Entry 7KHC (electron microscopy, 4.14 A resolution (low resolution: residue-level contacts below are approximate; hydrogen-bond / salt-bridge calls are withheld)); this record covers chains C and F of the 10 polymer chains in the assembly.

# Chain C
Molecule: DNA-directed RNA polymerase subunit beta
Organism: Escherichia coli (strain K12)
Notes: EC 2.7.7.6
UniProt: P0A8V2 (RPOB_ECOLI); residue numbers follow UniProt; this construct covers 1-1342
Sequence (1342 residues; numbered 1 to 1342; the number before each row is that of its first residue):
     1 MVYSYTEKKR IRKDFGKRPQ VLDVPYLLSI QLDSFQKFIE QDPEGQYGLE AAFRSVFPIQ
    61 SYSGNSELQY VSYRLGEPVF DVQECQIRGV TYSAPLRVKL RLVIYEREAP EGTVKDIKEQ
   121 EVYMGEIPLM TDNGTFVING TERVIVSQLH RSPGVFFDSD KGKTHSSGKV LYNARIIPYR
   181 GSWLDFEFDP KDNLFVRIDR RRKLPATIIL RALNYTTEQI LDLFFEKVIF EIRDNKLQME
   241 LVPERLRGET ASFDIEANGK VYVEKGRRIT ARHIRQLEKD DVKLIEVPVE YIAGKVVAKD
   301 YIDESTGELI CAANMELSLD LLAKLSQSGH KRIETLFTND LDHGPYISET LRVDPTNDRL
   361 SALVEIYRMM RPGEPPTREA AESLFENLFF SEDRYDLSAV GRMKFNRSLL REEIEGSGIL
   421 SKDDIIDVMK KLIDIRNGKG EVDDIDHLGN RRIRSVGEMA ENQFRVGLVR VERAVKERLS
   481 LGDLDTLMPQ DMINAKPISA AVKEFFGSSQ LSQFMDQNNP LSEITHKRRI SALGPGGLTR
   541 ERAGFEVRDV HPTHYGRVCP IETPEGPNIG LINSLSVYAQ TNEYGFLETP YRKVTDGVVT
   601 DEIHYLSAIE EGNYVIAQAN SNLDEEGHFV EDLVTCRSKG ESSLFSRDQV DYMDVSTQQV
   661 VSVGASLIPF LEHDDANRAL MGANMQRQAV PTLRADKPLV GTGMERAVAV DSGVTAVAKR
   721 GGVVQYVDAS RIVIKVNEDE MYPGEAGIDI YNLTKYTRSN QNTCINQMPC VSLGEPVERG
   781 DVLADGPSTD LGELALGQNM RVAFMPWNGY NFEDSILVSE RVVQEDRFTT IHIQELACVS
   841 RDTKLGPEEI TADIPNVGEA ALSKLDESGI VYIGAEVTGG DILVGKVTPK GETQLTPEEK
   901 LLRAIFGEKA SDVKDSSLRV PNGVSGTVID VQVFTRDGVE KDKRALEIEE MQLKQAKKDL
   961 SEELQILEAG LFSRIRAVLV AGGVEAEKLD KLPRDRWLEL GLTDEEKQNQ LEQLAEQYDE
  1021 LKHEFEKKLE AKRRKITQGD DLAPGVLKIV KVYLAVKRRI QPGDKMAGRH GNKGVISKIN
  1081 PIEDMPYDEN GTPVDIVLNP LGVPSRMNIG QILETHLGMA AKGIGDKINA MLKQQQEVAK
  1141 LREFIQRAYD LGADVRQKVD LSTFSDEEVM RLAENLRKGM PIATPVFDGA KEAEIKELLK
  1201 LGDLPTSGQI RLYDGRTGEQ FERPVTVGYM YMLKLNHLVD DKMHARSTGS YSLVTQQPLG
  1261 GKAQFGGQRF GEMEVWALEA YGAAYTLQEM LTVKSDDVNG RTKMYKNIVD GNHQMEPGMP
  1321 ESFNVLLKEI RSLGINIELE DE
Disordered / not traced: 1-2
Residues lining bound ligands:
  - chapso (1N7), molecule 1: Q46, Y47, S398, A399, V400, I414, R452, E458, E461, E583, Y584
  - chapso (1N7), molecule 2: Q725, Y726, E962, Q965, I966, A969, R976, D990, W997
UniProt features mapped onto this chain:
  - modified residue (N6-acetyllysine): K1022, K1200
  - mutagenesis: I561 (I561S: Resistant to antibiotics salinamide A and B), I569 (I569S: Resistant to antibiotics salinamide A and B), A665 (A665E: Resistant to antibiotics salinamide A and B), D675 (D675A/G: Resistant to antibiotics salinamide A and B), N677 (N677H/K: Resistant to antibiotics salinamide A and B), L680 (L680M: Resistant to antibiotics salinamide A and B), E813 (E813K: Disrupts the enzyme's active center)

# Chain F
Molecule: RNA polymerase sigma factor RpoD
Organism: Escherichia coli (strain K12)
UniProt: P00579 (RPOD_ECOLI); numbering as in UniProt (aligned over 1-613)
Sequence (613 residues; each row starts with the number of its first residue):
     1 MEQNPQSQLK LLVTRGKEQG YLTYAEVNDH LPEDIVDSDQ IEDIIQMIND MGIQVMEEAP
    61 DADDLMLAEN TADEDAAEAA AQVLSSVESE IGRTTDPVRM YMREMGTVEL LTREGEIDIA
   121 KRIEDGINQV QCSVAEYPEA ITYLLEQYDR VEAEEARLSD LITGFVDPNA EEDLAPTATH
   181 VGSELSQEDL DDDEDEDEED GDDDSADDDN SIDPELAREK FAELRAQYVV TRDTIKAKGR
   241 SHATAQEEIL KLSEVFKQFR LVPKQFDYLV NSMRVMMDRV RTQERLIMKL CVEQCKMPKK
   301 NFITLFTGNE TSDTWFNAAI AMNKPWSEKL HDVSEEVHRA LQKLQQIEEE TGLTIEQVKD
   361 INRRMSIGEA KARRAKKEMV EANLRLVISI AKKYTNRGLQ FLDLIQEGNI GLMKAVDKFE
   421 YRRGYKFSTY ATWWIRQAIT RSIADQARTI RIPVHMIETI NKLNRISRQM LQEMGREPTP
   481 EELAERMLMP EDKIRKVLKI AKEPISMETP IGDDEDSHLG DFIEDTTLEL PLDSATTESL
   541 RAATHDVLAG LTAREAKVLR MRFGIDMNTD YTLEEVGKQF DVTRERIRQI EAKALRKLRH
   601 PSRSEVLRSF LDD
Disordered / not traced: 1-114, 168-212, 237-242, 613
UniProt features mapped onto this chain:
  - DNA-binding region: L573 to A592 (H-T-H motif)
  - region: R584 to R599 (Interaction with anti-sigma factors)
  - motif: D403 to Q406 (Interaction with polymerase core subunit RpoC)
  - site: R562 (Interaction with anti-sigma factors)
  - mutagenesis: A553 (A553D: Disrupts the interaction with Escherichia phage lambda antitermination protein Q), R596 (R596D/E: 2-fold reduction in activation of class II Crp-dependent promoters)

# Interface between chain C and chain F
Pairs across the interface (42; chain C residue first):
  R97(C) - M474(F)
  Y123(C) - L471(F)
  Y123(C) - Q472(F)
  Y123(C) - G475(F)
  Q490(C) - Q472(F)
  I493(C) - Q472(F)
  N494(C) - R468(F)
  N494(C) - Q472(F)
  A495(C) - Q472(F)
  N856(C) - D612(F)
  P897(C) - G564(F)
  E898(C) - L540(F)
  E898(C) - R541(F)
  L901(C) - T544(F)
  L901(C) - F563(F)
  L901(C) - I565(F)
  L902(C) - L611(F)
  R903(C) - L611(F)
  A904(C) - R599(F)
  I905(C) - L595(F)
  I905(C) - L598(F)
  I905(C) - R599(F)
  F906(C) - S604(F)
  F906(C) - R608(F)
  F906(C) - L611(F)
  R936(C) - R495(F)
  D937(C) - E481(F)
  T1248(C) - P531(F)
  S1250(C) - E524(F)
  Y1251(C) - E524(F)
  Y1251(C) - D525(F)
  S1252(C) - I523(F)
  S1252(C) - D525(F)
  L1253(C) - I523(F)
  L1253(C) - D525(F)
  Q1256(C) - D525(F)
  Q1256(C) - L528(F)
  L1259(C) - D521(F)
  L1259(C) - F522(F)
  V1298(C) - L528(F)
  Y1305(C) - P531(F)
  Y1305(C) - L532(F)
Other interface residues (no listed pair), chain C (33 interface residues in all): V122, D491, K900, E908, P1044, R1301, K1306
Other interface residues (no listed pair), chain F (33 interface residues in all): K499, G520, S534, L607, F610

# Summary
Chain C and chain F each contribute 33 residues to their interface. Bound to chain C: chapso. Curated
annotation (UniProt) lists 7 mutagenesis sites on chain C; 2 mutagenesis sites on chain F.
Here chain C is DNA-directed RNA polymerase subunit beta and chain F is RNA polymerase sigma factor RpoD, both
from Escherichia coli (strain K12). Entry 7KHC (Escherichia coli RNA polymerase and rrnBP1 promoter closed
complex) was determined by electron microscopy (same publication as 7KHE, 7KHB and 7KHI).
